PDB entry 1S3N | X-ray diffraction, 2.50 A resolution | chain A

Chain A:
Molecule: Hypothetical protein MJ0936
Source organism: Methanocaldococcus jannaschii
UniProt: Q58346 (Y936_METJA); numbering as in UniProt (aligned over 1-165)
Chain sequence (190 residues; row label = number of the first residue in the row; numbers below 1 keep their minus sign (Met-24 is residue -24)):
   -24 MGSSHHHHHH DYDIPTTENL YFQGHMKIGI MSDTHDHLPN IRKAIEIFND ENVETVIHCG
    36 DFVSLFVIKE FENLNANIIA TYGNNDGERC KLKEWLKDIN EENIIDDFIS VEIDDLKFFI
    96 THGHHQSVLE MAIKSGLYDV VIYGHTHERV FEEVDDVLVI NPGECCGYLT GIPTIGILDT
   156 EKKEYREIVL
Not modelled in the structure: -24 to 0
Differences from the reference sequence: expression tag (-24 to 0)
Bound ions: Mn2+ site 1: Asp8, His10, Asp36; Mn2+ site 2: Asp36, Asn59, His97, His120
Swiss-Prot annotation at these positions:
  - binding site (Mn(2+)): Asp8, His10, Asp36, Asn59, His97, His120, His122
  - binding site (Ni(2+)): Asp8, His10, Asp36, Asn59, His97, His120, His122

Overview:
Asp8, His10 and Asp36 coordinate Mn2+ site 1. The Mn2+ site 2 is built by Asp36, Asn59, His97 and His120. From
UniProt: 7 Mn2+-binding residues and 7 Ni2+-binding residues.
Chain A is Hypothetical protein MJ0936 (Methanocaldococcus jannaschii); the structure, Structural and
Functional Characterization of a Novel Archaeal Phosphodiesterase, was determined by X-ray diffraction,
deposited together with 1S3L and 1S3M.
